Entry 6YB3 (X-ray diffraction, 1.59 A resolution); this record covers chains B and C of the 4 polymer chains in the assembly.

# Chain B
Name: Bacterial cellulose secretion regulator BcsQ
Source organism: Escherichia coli
Reference sequence: A0A0B1KWQ0 (A0A0B1KWQ0_ECOLX); residues 1-250 here = UniProt positions 1-250
Chain sequence (261 residues; row label = number of the first residue in the row):
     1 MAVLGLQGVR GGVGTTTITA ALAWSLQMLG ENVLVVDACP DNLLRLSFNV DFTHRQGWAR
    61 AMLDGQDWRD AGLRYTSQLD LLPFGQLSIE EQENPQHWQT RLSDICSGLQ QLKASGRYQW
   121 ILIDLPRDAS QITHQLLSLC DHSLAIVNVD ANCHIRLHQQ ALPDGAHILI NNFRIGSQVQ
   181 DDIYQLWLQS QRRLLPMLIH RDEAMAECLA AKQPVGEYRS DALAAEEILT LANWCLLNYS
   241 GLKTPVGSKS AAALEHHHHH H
Not modelled in the structure: 1, 242-261
Differences from the reference sequence: expression tag (251-261)
Bound ions: Mg2+: Thr16 (together with ATP)
Small-molecule neighbours:
  - ATP (adenosine-5'-triphosphate), molecule 1: Arg10, Asp150, Ala151, Asn152, Arg156
  - ATP, molecule 2: Gly11, Gly12, Val13, Gly14, Thr15, Thr16, Thr17, Asp41, Leu43, Asn171, Asn172, Ile199, His200, Arg201, Asp202, Met205, Ala206, Leu209

# Chain C
Name: Bacterial cellulose secretion regulator BcsR
Source organism: Escherichia coli
Reference sequence: J7QAC9 (J7QAC9_ECOLX); numbering as in UniProt (aligned over 1-62)
Chain sequence (62 residues; row label = number of the first residue in the row):
     1 MNNNEPDTLP DPAIGYIFQN DIVALKQAFS LPDIDYADIS QREQLAAALK RWPLLAEFAQ
    61 QK
Not modelled in the structure: 1-14, 62

# Interface between chain B and chain C
Residue-residue contacts - 65 pairs, chain B then chain C:
  Cys106(B) with Asn20(C), hydrogen bond; Val23(C), hydrophobic
  Ser107(B) with Val23(C)
  Gln110(B) with Val23(C); Leu25(C)
  Gln131(B) with Phe18(C)
  His134(B) with Phe18(C); Phe29(C)
  Gln135(B) with Phe18(C); Asn20(C), hydrogen bond; Ile22(C)
  Leu137(B) with Gln27(C); Phe29(C), hydrophobic
  Ser138(B) with Asn20(C), hydrogen bond; Leu25(C); Gln27(C), hydrogen bond (backbone-side chain)
  Leu139(B) with Leu25(C), hydrophobic
  Ala151(B) with Leu54(C), hydrophobic
  His154(B) with Tyr36(C); Leu55(C); Phe58(C)
  Ile155(B) with Leu54(C), hydrophobic; Phe58(C), hydrophobic
  Leu157(B) with Pro32(C); Ile34(C)
  His158(B) with Leu31(C); Ile34(C); Tyr36(C), hydrogen bond; Phe58(C)
  Gln159(B) with Leu31(C)
  Gln160(B) with Leu31(C); Pro32(C)
  Ala161(B) with Phe29(C), hydrophobic; Ser30(C)
  Leu162(B) with Phe29(C); Ser30(C), hydrogen bond (backbone-backbone); Pro32(C), hydrophobic
  Pro163(B) with Gln27(C); Ala28(C); Phe29(C)
  Asp164(B) with Gln27(C); Ala28(C), hydrogen bond (backbone-backbone); Phe29(C); Ser30(C), hydrogen bond
  Gln178(B) with Arg51(C)
  Val179(B) with Trp52(C)
  Asp182(B) with Ala48(C); Arg51(C), salt bridge; Trp52(C), hydrogen bond
  Ile183(B) with Leu55(C), hydrophobic
  Gln185(B) with Leu45(C)
  Leu186(B) with Tyr36(C), hydrophobic; Ile39(C), hydrophobic; Leu45(C)
  Gln189(B) with Asp35(C); Arg42(C); Leu45(C)
  Ser190(B) with Asp33(C); Ile34(C); Asp35(C), hydrogen bond (backbone-backbone); Tyr36(C)
  Gln191(B) with Asp33(C); Ile34(C)
  Arg192(B) with Asp33(C), hydrogen bond (backbone-backbone); Asp35(C), salt bridge
Interface residues without a listed pair, chain B (32 interface residues in all): Ser103, Arg193
Interface residues without a listed pair, chain C (26 interface residues in all): Lys26, Leu49

# Summary
The interface between chain B and chain C involves 32 residues on one side and 26 on the other; the contacts
include 11 hydrogen bonds and 2 salt bridges. Polar pairs include Asp182(B)-Arg51(C), Arg192(B)-Asp35(C) and
Cys106(B)-Asn20(C). Chain B binds ATP.
Here chain B is Bacterial cellulose secretion regulator BcsQ and chain C is Bacterial cellulose secretion
regulator BcsR, both from Escherichia coli. Entry 6YB3 (Crystal structure of a native BcsRQ complex purified
and crystallized in the absence of nucleotide) was determined by X-ray diffraction (same publication as 6YAR,
6YAY, 6YB5, 6YBB and 6YBU).
